PDB entry 7ES2 | X-ray diffraction, 2.34 A resolution | chain A

Chain A:
Protein: Glycosyltransferase
Organism: Oryza sativa subsp. japonica
Notes: EC 2.4.1.-
UniProtKB: Q0DPB7 (Q0DPB7_ORYSJ); residue numbers follow UniProt; this construct covers 1-462
Sequence (470 residues; each row starts with the number of its first residue):
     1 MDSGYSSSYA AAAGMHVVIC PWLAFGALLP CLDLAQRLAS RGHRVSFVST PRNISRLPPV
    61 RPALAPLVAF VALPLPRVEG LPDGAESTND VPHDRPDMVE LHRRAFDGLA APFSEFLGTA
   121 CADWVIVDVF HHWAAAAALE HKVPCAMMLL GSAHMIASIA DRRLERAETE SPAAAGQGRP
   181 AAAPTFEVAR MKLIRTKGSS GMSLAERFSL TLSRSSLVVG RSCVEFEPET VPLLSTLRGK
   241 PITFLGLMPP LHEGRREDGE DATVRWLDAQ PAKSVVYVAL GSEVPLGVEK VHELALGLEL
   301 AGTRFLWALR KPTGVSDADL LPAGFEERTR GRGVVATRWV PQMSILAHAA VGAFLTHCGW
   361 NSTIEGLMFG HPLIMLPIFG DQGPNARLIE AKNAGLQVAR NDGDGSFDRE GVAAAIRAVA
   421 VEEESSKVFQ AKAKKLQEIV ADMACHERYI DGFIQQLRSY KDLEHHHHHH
Not modelled in the structure: 1-14, 162-201, 460-470
Construct notes: engineered mutation Ala-27 (His in Q0DPB7); expression tag (463-470)
Residues lining bound ligands:
  - rebaudioside D (JDO): Trp-22, Ala-24, Gly-26, Ala-27, Thr-88, His-93, Arg-103, Asp-128, Val-129, Phe-130, Met-155, Ile-159, Leu-204, Ala-205, Phe-208, Glu-283, Asn-361, Phe-379, Gly-380, Asp-381
  - UDP (uridine-5'-diphosphate): Gly-26, Leu-29, Arg-255, Glu-257, Gly-281, Ser-282, Glu-283, Val-284, Ala-308, Arg-338, Trp-339, Val-340, Gln-342, His-357, Gly-359, Trp-360, Asn-361, Ser-362, Glu-365, Gln-382
From the paper describing this entry:
  - mutagenesis - E283A, E283Q: decreased catalytic activity
  - mutagenesis - F208M (4-fold), F208M/F379A (4-fold): increased catalytic activity on Reb A
  - mutagenesis - F208M (2-fold), F208M/F379A (3-fold): increased catalytic activity
  - mutagenesis - H93A: decreased catalytic activity on beta (1-6) glucosylation
  - mutagenesis - H93W, H93W/F208M, F208M/F379A: abolished catalytic activity on beta (1-6) glucosylation
  - mutagenesis - H93W: decreased catalytic activity on Reb A
  - mutagenesis - H93W: decreased catalytic activity on Rubu
  - mutagenesis - F379A: abolished catalytic activity (beta (1-6) activity)
  - mutagenesis - F379A: increased catalytic activity (beta (1-2) reaction)
  - mutagenesis - H93W/F208M: unchanged catalytic activity on Rubu
  - mutagenesis - H93W/F208M: unchanged catalytic activity
  - mutagenesis - H93W/F208M: unchanged catalytic activity on Reb A
  - mutagenesis - F208M/F379A (6-fold), F208M (3-fold): increased catalytic activity on Rubu

In short:
Ligands of chain A: UDP and rebaudioside D. The paper reports that H93W, H93W/F208M and F208M/F379A abolish
catalytic activity on beta (1-6) glucosylation; E283A and E283Q reduce catalytic activity; 8 substitutions
were tested in all.
Chain A is Glycosyltransferase (Oryza sativa subsp. japonica); the structure, a mutant of glycosyktransferase
in complex with UDP and Reb D, was determined by X-ray diffraction (same publication as 7ERX, 7ERY, 7ES0 and
7ES1).
